Entry 4DVQ (X-ray diffraction, 2.49 A resolution); this record covers chains D and E of the 6 polymer chains in the assembly.

Chain D (and E):
Name: Cytochrome P450 11B2, mitochondrial
Organism: Homo sapiens
Notes: EC 1.14.15.4, 1.14.15.5; chain E of this document is another copy of the same molecule, construct and numbering; everything in this record applies to it too
UniProtKB: P19099 (C11B2_HUMAN); residue numbers follow UniProt; this construct covers 34-503
Sequence (483 residues; numbered 27 to 509; the number before each row is that of its first residue):
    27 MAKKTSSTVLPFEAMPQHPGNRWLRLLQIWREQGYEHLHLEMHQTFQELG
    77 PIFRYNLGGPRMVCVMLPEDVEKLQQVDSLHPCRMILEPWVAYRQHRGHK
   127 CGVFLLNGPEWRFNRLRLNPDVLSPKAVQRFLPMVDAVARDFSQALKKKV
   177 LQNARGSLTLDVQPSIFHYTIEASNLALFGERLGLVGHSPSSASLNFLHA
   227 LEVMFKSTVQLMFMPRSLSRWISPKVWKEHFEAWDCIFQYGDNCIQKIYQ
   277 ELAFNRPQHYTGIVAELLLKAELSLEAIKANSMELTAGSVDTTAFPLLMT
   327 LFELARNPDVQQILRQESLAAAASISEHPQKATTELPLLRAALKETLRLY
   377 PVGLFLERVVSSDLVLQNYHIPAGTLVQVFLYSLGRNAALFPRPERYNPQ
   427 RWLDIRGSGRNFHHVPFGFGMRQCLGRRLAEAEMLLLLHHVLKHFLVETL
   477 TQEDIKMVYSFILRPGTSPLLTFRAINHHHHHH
Not modelled in the structure: 27-33, 431-437, 503-509 (chain E: 27-33, 431-436)
Sequence notes: expression tag (27-33, 504-509)
Ion coordination: heme Fe near C450 (its only coordinating residue here)
Small-molecule neighbours:
  - desoxycorticosterone (1CA): W116, F130, F231, M309, E310, A313, G314, T318, G379, L380, F381, L382, F487, I488
  - heme (HEM): R110, V129, F130, W137, R141, E310, L311, G314, S315, T318, T319, P322, L373, V378, L382, R384, P442, F443, G444, F445, R448, Q449, C450, L451, G452, L455, A456, M460
From the paper describing this entry:
  - binding site for desoxycorticosterone: W116, F130, G314, F381, F487
  - specificity-determining residues: A320 (proposed by the authors, not directly observed)

Interface between chain D and chain E:
Residue-residue contacts (15):
  N47(D) - W49(E)
  W49(D) - N47(E)
  W49(D) - W49(E)
  W49(D) - L50(E)  hydrophobic
  W49(D) - L53(E)  hydrophobic
  L53(D) - W56(E)  hydrophobic
  L53(D) - W247(E)
  L53(D) - I248(E)  hydrophobic
  Q54(D) - W247(E)
  W56(D) - W56(E)  hydrophobic
  W56(D) - W247(E)
  W56(D) - I248(E)
  R57(D) - W247(E)
  W247(D) - L53(E)
  W247(D) - R57(E)
Interface residues without a listed pair, chain D (11 interface residues in all): R48, L50, L244, I248
Interface residues without a listed pair, chain E (9 interface residues in all): L244

Overview:
Chain D and chain E form an interface of 11 and 9 residues respectively. Chain D binds heme and
desoxycorticosterone. The paper reports a binding site for desoxycorticosterone at W116(D), F130(D) and
G314(D) among others; the specificity determinant A320(D).
Chain D and chain E are both Cytochrome P450 11B2, mitochondrial (Homo sapiens); the structure, Structure of
human aldosterone synthase, CYP11B2, in complex with deoxycorticosterone, was determined by X-ray diffraction,
deposited together with 4FDH.
